PDB entry 7SR5 | X-ray diffraction, 2.35 A resolution | chains A and B

# Chain A
Name: Wilms tumor protein peptide, Beta-2-microglobulin, MHC class I antigen chimera
From: Homo sapiens
UniProtKB: chimeric construct of P19544, P16213, A0A678ZGP6: residues 1-9 from P19544 (WT1_HUMAN) positions 126-134 (UniProt number = residue number + 125); residues 25-123 from P16213 positions 21-119 (UniProt number = residue number - 4); residues 144-418 from A0A678ZGP6 positions 25-299 (UniProt number = residue number - 119)
Chain sequence (424 residues; row label = number of the first residue in the row):
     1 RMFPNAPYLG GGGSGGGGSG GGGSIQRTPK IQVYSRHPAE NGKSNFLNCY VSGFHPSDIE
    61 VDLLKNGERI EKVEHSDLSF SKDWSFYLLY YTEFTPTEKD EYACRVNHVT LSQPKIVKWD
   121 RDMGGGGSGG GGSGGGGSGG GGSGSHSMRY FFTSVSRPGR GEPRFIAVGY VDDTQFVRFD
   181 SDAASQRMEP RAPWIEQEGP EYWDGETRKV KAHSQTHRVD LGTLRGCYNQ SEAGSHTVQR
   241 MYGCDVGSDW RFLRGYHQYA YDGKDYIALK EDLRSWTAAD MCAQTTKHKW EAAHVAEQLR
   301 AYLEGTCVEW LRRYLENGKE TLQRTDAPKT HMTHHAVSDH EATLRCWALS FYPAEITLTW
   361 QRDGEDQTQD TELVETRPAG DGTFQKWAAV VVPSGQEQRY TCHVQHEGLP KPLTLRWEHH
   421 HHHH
Not modelled in the structure: 13-24, 122-143, 336-339, 418-424
Sequence notes: linker (10-24, 124-143); engineered mutation C227 (Tyr108 in A0A678ZGP6), C282 (Ala163 in A0A678ZGP6); expression tag (419-424)
Cystine bridges: C49-C104, C227-C282, C244-C307, C346-C402

# Chain B
Name: VHH
From: Lama glama
Notes: antibody fragment or engineered binder
Chain sequence (116 residues; each row starts with the number of its first residue):
     3 EVKLVESGGG LVQPGGSLRL SCAASGSIFS INTMGWYRQT PGKQRDLVAD ISSGGSTKYG
    63 DSVKGRFTIS RDNTKNTVYL QMNSLKPEDT AVYYCYGLSY SNDDYWGQGT QVTVSS
Not modelled in the structure: 43-44, 118
Cystine bridges: C24-C97

# Chain A / chain B interface
Residue-residue contacts - 45 pairs, chain A then chain B:
  E60(A) with L49(B)
  L64(A) with L100(B), hydrophobic; N104(B)
  N66(A) with N34(B), hydrogen bond (backbone-side chain); Y102(B); N104(B)
  G67(A) with N34(B), hydrogen bond (backbone-side chain); T35(B), hydrogen bond (backbone-side chain); L100(B); S101(B); N104(B), hydrogen bond (backbone-side chain)
  E68(A) with N34(B), hydrogen bond; T35(B); S54(B)
  R69(A) with D52(B), salt bridge; K60(B)
  E101(A) with Y102(B); S103(B), hydrogen bond; N104(B), hydrogen bond (backbone-side chain)
  Y102(A) with N104(B)
  A103(A) with N104(B)
  R105(A) with Y39(B); Y98(B), hydrogen bond; L100(B)
  N107(A) with Y39(B); R47(B), hydrogen bond (side chain-backbone)
  H108(A) with Q46(B)
  V109(A) with K45(B); Q46(B)
  T110(A) with K45(B), hydrogen bond (backbone-side chain)
  L111(A) with Q46(B)
  S112(A) with K45(B); R47(B), hydrogen bond (backbone-side chain)
  Q113(A) with R47(B); D106(B); W108(B)
  P114(A) with Y39(B), hydrophobic; R47(B); W108(B)
  I116(A) with L100(B), hydrophobic; N104(B); D106(B)
  K118(A) with S103(B), hydrogen bond (side chain-backbone); N104(B); D105(B), salt bridge
Interface residues without a listed pair, chain A (22 interface residues in all): D62, K65
Interface residues without a listed pair, chain B (20 interface residues in all): D48

# In short
22 residues of chain A face 20 of chain B across their interface, with 12 hydrogen bonds and 2 salt bridges.
Polar contacts include R69(A)-D52(B), K118(A)-D105(B) and N66(A)-N34(B).
Here chain A is Wilms tumor protein peptide, Beta-2-microglobulin, MHC class I antigen chimera (Homo sapiens)
and chain B is VHH (Lama glama). Entry 7SR5 (Single chain trimer HLA-A*02:01 (Y108C, A163C) with Wilms tumor
protein peptide RMFPNAPYL) was determined by X-ray diffraction (same publication as 7SQP, 7SR0, 7SR3, 7SR4,
7SRK, 7SSH, 7ST3 and 7STG).
